7LHK - chain A; structure by X-ray diffraction, 1.95 A resolution.

# Chain A
Protein: Nuclear elongation and deformation protein
Source organism: Tetrahymena thermophila (strain SB210)
UniProtKB: I7MFJ3 (I7MFJ3_TETTS); residues 21-321 here = UniProt positions 21-321
Amino-acid sequence (313 residues; numbered 19 to 331; the number before each row is that of its first residue):
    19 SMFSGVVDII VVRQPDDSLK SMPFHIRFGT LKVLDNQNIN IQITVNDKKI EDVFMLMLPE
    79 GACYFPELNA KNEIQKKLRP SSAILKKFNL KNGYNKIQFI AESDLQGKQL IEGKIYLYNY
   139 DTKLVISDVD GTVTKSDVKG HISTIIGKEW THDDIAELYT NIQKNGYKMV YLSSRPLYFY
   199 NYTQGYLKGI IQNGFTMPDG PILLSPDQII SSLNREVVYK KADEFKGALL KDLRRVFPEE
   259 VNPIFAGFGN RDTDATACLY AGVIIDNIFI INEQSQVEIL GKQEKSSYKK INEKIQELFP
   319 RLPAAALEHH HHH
Unresolved in the structure: 19, 154-167, 269-272
Sequence notes: expression tag (19-20, 322-331)
From the paper describing this entry:
  - binding site for cacodylate ion: C276
  - conformationally variable residues (loop rearrangement): N268, R269, D272
  - catalytic residues: D146, D148 (proposed by the authors, not directly observed)
  - mutagenesis - D155R, G158A, R269A, R269H: decreased stability
  - mutagenesis - R193H: abolished catalytic activity
  - mutagenesis - D155A, D155N, R269E, R269K: decreased catalytic activity
  - mutagenesis - R269E: unchanged catalytic activity on pNPP
  - mutagenesis - D146A: abolished catalytic activity on pNPP
  - specificity-determining residues: R269
  - mutagenesis - G158P, H159A, R233A: decreased catalytic activity on PA
  - mutagenesis - R269K: decreased binding to PA

# In short
The paper reports catalytic residues D146 and D148; D155R, G158A and R269A, among others, reduce stability; 13
substitutions were tested in all.
Chain A is Nuclear elongation and deformation protein (Tetrahymena thermophila (strain SB210)); the structure,
High-Resolution Crystal Structure of a Lipin/Pah Phosphatidic Acid Phosphatase, was determined by X-ray
diffraction together with 9D13, 9D14, 9D15 and 9D16 from the same study.
